7NDT - chains CCC and EEE of the 10 polymer chains in the assembly; structure by X-ray diffraction, 3.00 A resolution.

# Chain CCC
Protein: UL40(15-23 H4C)
Chain sequence (9 residues; numbered 1 to 9; the number before each row is that of its first residue):
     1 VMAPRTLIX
Modified residues: QM8 (6-Sulfanyl-L-norleucine) at position 9

# Chain EEE
Protein: T cell receptor beta variable 14, T cell receptor beta joining 2-3, T cell receptor beta constant 2
Organism: Homo sapiens
Reference sequence: chimeric construct of A0A5B0, A0A0B4J200, A0A5B9: residues 1-108 from A0A5B0 (TVB14_HUMAN) positions 20-115 (offset varies); residues 114-127 from A0A0B4J200 positions 3-16 (UniProt number = residue number - 111); residues 130-258 from A0A5B9 positions 1-129 (UniProt number = residue number - 129)
Chain sequence (243 residues; row label = number of the first residue in the row; note: 16 numbers in that range are skipped by the numbering (no residue carries them; nothing is unmodelled there); numbering starts at 0):
     0 MEAGVTQFPS HSVIEKGQTV TLRCDPISGH
    37 DNLYWYRRVM GKEIKFLLHF VK
    63 ESKQDESGMP NNRFLAERT
    83 GGTYSTLKVQ PAELEDSGVY FCASSQD
   113 RDTQYFGPGT RLTVL
   129 EDLKNVFPPE VAVFEPSEAE ISHTQKATLV CLATGFYPDH VELSWWVNGK EVHSGVCTDP
   189 QPLKEQPALN DSRYALSSRL RVSATFWQNP RNHFRCQVQF YGLSENDEWT QDRAKPVTQI
   249 VSAEAWGRAD
Disordered / not traced: 0-2
Sequence notes: initiating methionine (0); linker (109, 113, 129); engineered mutation Glu-138 (Lys9 in A0A5B9), Cys-185 (Ser56 in A0A5B9), Ala-203 (Cys74 in A0A5B9)
Disulfide bonds: Cys-23/Cys-104, Cys-159/Cys-224

# How chain CCC and chain EEE interact
Residue-residue contacts (9):
  Arg-5(CCC) / Asp-109(EEE)  hydrogen bond (side chain-backbone)
  Arg-5(CCC) / Arg-113(EEE)
  Arg-5(CCC) / Asp-114(EEE)  salt bridge
  Thr-6(CCC) / Arg-113(EEE)  hydrogen bond (backbone-side chain)
  Ile-8(CCC) / Asp-37(EEE)
  Ile-8(CCC) / Asn-38(EEE)
  Ile-8(CCC) / Val-57(EEE)  hydrophobic
  Ile-8(CCC) / Arg-113(EEE)
  QM8_9(CCC) / Lys-58(EEE)  hydrogen bond (backbone-side chain)

# In short
The interface between chain CCC and chain EEE involves 4 residues on one side and 7 on the other; the contacts
include 3 hydrogen bonds and 1 salt bridge. Polar pairs include Arg-5(CCC)/Asp-114(EEE),
Arg-5(CCC)/Asp-109(EEE) and Thr-6(CCC)/Arg-113(EEE).
Chain CCC is UL40(15-23 H4C) and chain EEE is T cell receptor beta variable 14, T cell receptor beta joining
2-3, T cell receptor beta constant 2 (Homo sapiens); the structure, UL40:01 TCR in complex with HLA-E with a
non-natural amino acid, was determined by X-ray diffraction together with 6ZKW, 6ZKX, 6ZKY, 6ZKZ, 7NDQ and
7NDU from the same study.
